8B0F - chains D and E of the 7 polymer chains in the assembly; structure by electron microscopy, 3.00 A resolution.

Chain D:
Name: Complement component C8 beta chain
Source organism: Homo sapiens
UniProt: P07358 (CO8B_HUMAN); residues -53 to 537 here correspond to UniProt positions 1-591 (UniProt number = residue number + 54)
Chain sequence (591 residues; numbered -53 to 537; the number before each row is that of its first residue; numbers below 1 keep their minus sign (Met-53 is residue -53)):
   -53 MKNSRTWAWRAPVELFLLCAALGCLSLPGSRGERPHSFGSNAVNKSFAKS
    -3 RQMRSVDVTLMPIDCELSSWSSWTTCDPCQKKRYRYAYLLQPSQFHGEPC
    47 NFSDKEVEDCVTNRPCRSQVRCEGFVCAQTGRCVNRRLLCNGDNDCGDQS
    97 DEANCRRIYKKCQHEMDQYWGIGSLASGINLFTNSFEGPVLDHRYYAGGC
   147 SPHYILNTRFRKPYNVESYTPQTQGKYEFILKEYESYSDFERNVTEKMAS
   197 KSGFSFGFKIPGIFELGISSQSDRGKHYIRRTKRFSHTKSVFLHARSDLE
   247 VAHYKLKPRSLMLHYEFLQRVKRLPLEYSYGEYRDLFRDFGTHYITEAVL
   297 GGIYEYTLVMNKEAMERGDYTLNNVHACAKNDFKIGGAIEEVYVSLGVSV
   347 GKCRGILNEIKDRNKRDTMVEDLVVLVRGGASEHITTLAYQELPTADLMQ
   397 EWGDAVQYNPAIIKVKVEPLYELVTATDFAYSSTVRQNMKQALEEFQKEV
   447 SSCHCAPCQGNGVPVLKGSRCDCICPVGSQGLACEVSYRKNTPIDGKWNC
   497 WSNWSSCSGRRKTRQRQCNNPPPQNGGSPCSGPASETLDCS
Unresolved in the structure: -53 to 3, 201-214, 328-345, 537
Disulfide bonds: Cys11-Cys46, Cys22-Cys56, Cys25-Cys62, Cys68-Cys79, Cys73-Cys92, Cys86-Cys101, Cys108-Cys146, Cys324-Cys349, Cys449-Cys496, Cys451-Cys467, Cys454-Cys469, Cys471-Cys480, Cys503-Cys536
Glycans and other covalent adducts: N-acetylglucosamine (NAG) linked to Asn189
Ion coordination: Ca2+: Leu84, Asn87, Asp89, Asp91, Asp97, Glu98
Swiss-Prot annotation at these positions:
  - binding site (Ca(2+)): Leu84, Asn87, Asp89, Asp91, Asp97, Glu98
  - modified residue: Thr364 (Phosphothreonine)
  - glycosylation: Trp16 (C-linked (Man) tryptophan), Trp19 (C-linked (Man) tryptophan), Asn47 (N-linked (GlcNAc...) asparagine), Asn189 (N-linked (GlcNAc...) asparagine), Trp497 (C-linked (Man) tryptophan), Trp500 (C-linked (Man) tryptophan)

Chain E:
Name: Complement component C8 alpha chain
Source organism: Homo sapiens
UniProt: P07357 (CO8A_HUMAN); residues -29 to 554 here correspond to UniProt positions 1-584 (UniProt number = residue number + 30)
Chain sequence (584 residues; row label = number of the first residue in the row; numbers below 1 keep their minus sign (Met-29 is residue -29)):
   -29 MFAVVFFILSLMTCQPGVTAQEKVNQRVRRAATPAAVTCQLSNWSEWTDC
    21 FPCQDKKYRHRSLLQPNKFGGTICSGDIWDQASCSSSTTCVRQAQCGQDF
    71 QCKETGRCLKRHLVCNGDQDCLDGSDEDDCEDVRAIDEDCSQYEPIPGSQ
   121 KAALGYNILTQEDAQSVYDASYYGGQCETVYNGEWRELRYDSTCERLYYG
   171 DDEKYFRKPYNFLKYHFEALADTGISSEFYDNANDLLSKVKKDKSDSFGV
   221 TIGIGPAGSPLLVGVGVSHSQDTSFLNELNKYNEKKFIFTRIFTKVQTAH
   271 FKMRKDDIMLDEGMLQSLMELPDQYNYGMYAKFINDYGTHYITSGSMGGI
   321 YEYILVIDKAKMESLGITSRDITTCFGGSLGIQYEDKINVGGGLSGDHCK
   371 KFGGGKTERARKAMAVEDIISRVRGGSSGWSGGLAQNRSTITYRSWGRSL
   421 KYNPVVIDFEMQPIHEVLRHTSLGPLEAKRQNLRRALDQYLMEFNACRCG
   471 PCFNNGVPILEGTSCRCQCRLGSLGAACEQTQTEGAKADGSWSCWSSWSV
   521 CRAGIQERRRECDNPAPQNGGASCPGRKVQTQAC
Unresolved in the structure: -29 to 0, 219-238, 347-367
Disulfide bonds: Cys9-Cys44, Cys20-Cys54, Cys23-Cys60, Cys66-Cys78, Cys72-Cys91, Cys85-Cys100, Cys110-Cys147, Cys345-Cys369, Cys467-Cys514, Cys469-Cys485, Cys472-Cys487, Cys489-Cys498, Cys521-Cys554, Cys532-Cys544
Glycans and other covalent adducts: N-acetylglucosamine (NAG) linked to Asn407
Ion coordination: Ca2+: Leu83, Asn86, Asp88, Asp90, Asp96, Glu97
Swiss-Prot annotation at these positions:
  - binding site (Ca(2+)): Leu83, Asn86, Asp88, Asp90, Asp96, Glu97
  - site: Asn13 (Not glycosylated)
  - glycosylation: Trp14 (C-linked (Man) tryptophan), Asn407 (N-linked (GlcNAc...) asparagine), Trp512 (C-linked (Man) tryptophan), Trp515 (C-linked (Man) tryptophan), Trp518 (C-linked (Man) tryptophan)

Interface between chain D and chain E:
Pairs across the interface (132):
  Val4(D) with Ser543(E); Pro545(E)
  Met7(D) with Arg547(E)
  Pro8(D) with Arg547(E)
  Asp10(D) with Arg547(E), salt bridge
  Phe48(D) with Lys275(E); Gln432(E); His440(E)
  Gln75(D) with Arg104(E)
  Asp94(D) with Ala105(E); Gly145(E)
  Gln95(D) with Ala105(E); Ile106(E), hydrogen bond (side chain-backbone); Asp107(E), hydrogen bond
  Asp113(D) with Lys174(E), salt bridge
  Gln114(D) with Tyr175(E)
  Trp116(D) with Tyr151(E)
  Gly117(D) with Tyr151(E)
  Phe132(D) with Lys184(E), hydrogen bond (backbone-side chain); His186(E)
  Glu133(D) with Lys184(E), salt bridge; Lys272(E), salt bridge
  Pro135(D) with Leu183(E)
  Arg140(D) with Cys147(E), hydrogen bond (side chain-backbone); Glu148(E), salt bridge; Thr149(E)
  His260(D) with Glu148(E), salt bridge
  Glu262(D) with Arg274(E), salt bridge
  Arg284(D) with Lys272(E), hydrogen bond (backbone-side chain)
  Asp285(D) with Leu183(E)
  Val346(D) with Ser217(E); Phe218(E)
  Gly347(D) with Ser215(E); Asp216(E); Ser217(E), hydrogen bond (backbone-backbone)
  Lys348(D) with Ser215(E); Asp216(E)
  Cys349(D) with Lys214(E); Ser215(E), hydrogen bond (backbone-backbone)
  Arg350(D) with Asp213(E)
  Gly351(D) with Lys212(E); Asp213(E), hydrogen bond (backbone-backbone)
  Ile352(D) with Lys211(E)
  Leu353(D) with Val210(E); Lys211(E), hydrogen bond (backbone-backbone)
  Asn354(D) with Lys209(E); Val210(E)
  Glu355(D) with Ser208(E); Lys209(E), hydrogen bond (backbone-backbone)
  Ile356(D) with Leu207(E)
  Lys357(D) with Asp205(E); Leu206(E); Leu207(E), hydrogen bond (backbone-backbone)
  Asp358(D) with Asp205(E)
  Arg359(D) with Asn204(E); Asp205(E), hydrogen bond (backbone-backbone)
  Asn360(D) with Ala203(E); Asn204(E)
  Lys361(D) with Asp201(E); Asn202(E); Ala203(E), hydrogen bond (backbone-backbone)
  Arg362(D) with Asp201(E)
  Asp363(D) with Tyr200(E); Asp201(E), hydrogen bond (backbone-backbone)
  Thr364(D) with Phe199(E), hydrogen bond (side chain-backbone); Tyr200(E)
  Met365(D) with Ser197(E); Glu198(E); Phe199(E), hydrogen bond (backbone-backbone)
  Val366(D) with Ser197(E); Tyr200(E)
  Glu367(D) with Ile195(E); Ser196(E); Ser197(E), hydrogen bond (backbone-backbone)
  Asp368(D) with Ile195(E)
  Leu369(D) with Thr193(E); Gly194(E); Ile195(E), hydrogen bond (backbone-backbone)
  Val370(D) with Thr193(E)
  Val371(D) with Asp192(E); Thr193(E), hydrogen bond (backbone-backbone)
  Leu372(D) with Ala191(E)
  Val373(D) with Leu190(E); Ala191(E), hydrogen bond (backbone-backbone)
  Arg374(D) with Leu190(E); Ala191(E), hydrogen bond (side chain-backbone); Asp192(E), salt bridge
  Gly375(D) with Ala189(E), hydrogen bond (backbone-backbone)
  Gly376(D) with Ala189(E)
  Ala377(D) with Glu154(E)
  Ser378(D) with Glu154(E), hydrogen bond; Thr268(E); Gly417(E)
  Glu379(D) with Arg414(E), salt bridge; Gly417(E); Arg418(E)
  Ile381(D) with Leu190(E); Ala191(E), hydrophobic; Val266(E), hydrophobic
  Thr382(D) with Val266(E); Tyr413(E), hydrogen bond (side chain-backbone); Gly417(E); Leu420(E)
  Thr383(D) with Thr410(E), hydrogen bond; Arg414(E)
  Ala385(D) with Ala191(E), hydrophobic; Thr193(E), hydrogen bond (backbone-side chain)
  Tyr386(D) with Ser409(E); Thr410(E); Tyr413(E), hydrophobic
  Gln387(D) with Ile195(E); Arg408(E), hydrogen bond
  Leu394(D) with Arg414(E)
  Glu397(D) with Arg414(E), salt bridge
  Asp400(D) with Arg156(E), salt bridge
  Tyr404(D) with Tyr151(E), hydrogen bond (backbone-side chain); Trp155(E), hydrophobic; Arg156(E)
  Asn405(D) with Gly153(E); Ala189(E)
  Arg466(D) with Glu430(E), salt bridge
  Val473(D) with Gly194(E); Ile195(E); Ser196(E)
  Gly474(D) with Ser196(E), hydrogen bond (backbone-side chain)
  Gln476(D) with Arg261(E)
  Tyr484(D) with Glu198(E); Phe257(E), hydrophobic; Phe259(E), hydrophobic
  Arg485(D) with Ser196(E); Glu198(E), salt bridge; Tyr200(E)
Interface residues without a listed pair, chain D (79 interface residues in all): Leu6, Ser49, Ser120, Gly134, His380, Ala401, Lys463, Lys486
Interface residues without a listed pair, chain E (80 interface residues in all): His82, Tyr169, Phe187, Glu188, Ile324, Val326, Lys421, Glu436, Arg439, Gly546

In short:
Chain D and chain E form an interface of 79 and 80 residues respectively, with 29 hydrogen bonds and 13 salt
bridges. Polar pairs include Asp10(D)-Arg547(E), Asp113(D)-Lys174(E) and Glu133(D)-Lys184(E).
N-acetylglucosamine is covalently linked to Asn189(D). N-acetylglucosamine is covalently linked to Asn407(E).
Here chain D is Complement component C8 beta chain and chain E is Complement component C8 alpha chain, both
from Homo sapiens. Entry 8B0F (CryoEM structure of C5b8-CD59) was determined by electron microscopy.
